3TVC - chain A; structure by X-ray diffraction, 2.43 A resolution.

[Chain A]
Name: Collagenase 3
From: Homo sapiens
Notes: EC 3.4.24.-; fragment: MMP-13 catalytic subunit
Reference sequence: P45452 (MMP13_HUMAN); numbering as in UniProt (aligned over 104-272)
Amino-acid sequence (169 residues; numbered 104 to 272; the number before each row is that of its first residue):
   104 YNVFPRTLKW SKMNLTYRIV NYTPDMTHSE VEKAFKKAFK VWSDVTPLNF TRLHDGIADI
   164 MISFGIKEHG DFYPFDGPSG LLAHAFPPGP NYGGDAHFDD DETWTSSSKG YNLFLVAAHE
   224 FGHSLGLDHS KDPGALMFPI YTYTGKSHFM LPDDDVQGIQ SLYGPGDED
Metal / ion sites: Ca2+ site 1: Asp-128, Asp-203, Glu-205; Ca2+ site 2: Asp-162, Asn-194, Gly-196, Asp-198; Zn2+ site 1: His-172, Asp-174, His-187, His-200; Ca2+ site 3: Asp-179, Gly-180, Ser-182, Leu-184, Asp-202, Glu-205; Zn2+ site 2: His-222, His-226, His-232 (together with E3P)
Small-molecule neighbours: E3P (N~2~-[3-(1,1':4',1''-terphenyl-4-yl)propanoyl]-L-alpha-glutamine): Leu-184, Leu-185, Ala-186, His-187, Leu-218, Val-219, His-222, Glu-223, His-226, His-232, Gly-237, Ala-238, Leu-239, Phe-241, Pro-242, Ile-243, Tyr-244, Thr-245, Thr-247, Phe-252, Pro-255
Swiss-Prot annotation at these positions:
  - active site: Glu-223
  - binding site (Ca(2+)): Asp-128, Asp-162, Asp-179, Gly-180, Ser-182, Leu-184, Asn-194, Gly-196, Asp-198, Asp-202, Asp-203, Glu-205
  - binding site (Zn(2+)): His-172, Asp-174, His-187, His-200, His-222, His-226, His-232, Met-240
  - glycosylation (N-linked (GlcNAc...) asparagine): Asn-117, Asn-152
  - natural variant: Trp-207 (W207G: In MDST), His-232 (H232N: In MANDP1)
  - mutagenesis: Glu-223 (E223A: Abolishes enzyme activity)

[In short]
Bound to chain A: compound E3P. His-222, His-226 and His-232 form the Zn2+ site 2. The Ca2+ site 2 is built by
Asp-162, Asn-194, Gly-196 and Asp-198. From UniProt: active-site residue Glu-223, 12 Ca2+-binding residues, 8
Zn2+-binding residues and one mutagenesis site.
Chain A is Collagenase 3 (Homo sapiens); the structure, Human MMP13 in complex with L-glutamate motif
inhibitor, was determined by X-ray diffraction (same publication as 3TS4, 3TSK, 3TT4 and 4EFS).
